PDB entry 5XP6 | X-ray diffraction, 0.95 A resolution | chain A

== Chain A ==
Name: Metallo-beta-lactamase type 2
From: Klebsiella pneumoniae
Notes: EC 3.5.2.6
Reference sequence: C7C422 (BLAN1_KLEPN); residues 29-270 here = UniProt positions 29-270
Sequence (243 residues; each row starts with the number of its first residue):
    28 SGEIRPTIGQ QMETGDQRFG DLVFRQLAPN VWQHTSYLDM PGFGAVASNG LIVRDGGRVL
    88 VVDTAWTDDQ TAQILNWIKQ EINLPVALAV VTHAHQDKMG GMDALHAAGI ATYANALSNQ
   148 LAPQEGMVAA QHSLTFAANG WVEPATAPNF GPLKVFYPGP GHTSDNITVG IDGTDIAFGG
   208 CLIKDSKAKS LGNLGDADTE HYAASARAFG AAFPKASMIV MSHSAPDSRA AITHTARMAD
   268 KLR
Disordered / not traced: 28-41
Differences from the reference sequence: expression tag (28)
Metal / ion sites: Zn2+ site 1: H120, H122, H189 (together with hydroxide ion); Zn2+ site 2: D124, C208, H250 (together with hydroxide ion, succinic acid)
Residues lining bound ligands:
  - hydroxide ion (OH): H120, H122, D124, H189, C208
  - succinic acid (SIN): M67, V73, W93, D124, H189, C208, N220, H250
Swiss-Prot annotation at these positions:
  - binding site (Zn(2+)): H120, H122, D124, H189, C208, H250
  - binding site (substrate): K211, N220
Reported in the primary citation:
  - Zn2+ coordination: H120, D124, H189, C208
  - mutagenesis - C208A: decreased catalytic activity

== In short ==
Bound to chain A: hydroxide ion and succinic acid. H120, H122 and H189 coordinate Zn2+ site 1. D124, C208 and
H250 coordinate Zn2+ site 2. From UniProt: 6 Zn2+-binding residues and substrate-binding residues K211 and
N220. The paper reports that C208A reduces catalytic activity; Zn2+ coordination by H120, D124 and H189 among
others.
Chain A is Metallo-beta-lactamase type 2 (Klebsiella pneumoniae); the structure, native structure of NDM-1
crystallized at pH5.5, was determined by X-ray diffraction together with 5XP9 from the same study.
